Entry 4KJY (X-ray diffraction, 1.93 A resolution); this record covers chains A and B.

[Chain A]
Protein: Leukocyte surface antigen CD47
From: Homo sapiens
UniProt: Q08722 (CD47_HUMAN); residues 1-117 here correspond to UniProt positions 19-135 (UniProt number = residue number + 18)
Sequence (125 residues; each row starts with the number of its first residue):
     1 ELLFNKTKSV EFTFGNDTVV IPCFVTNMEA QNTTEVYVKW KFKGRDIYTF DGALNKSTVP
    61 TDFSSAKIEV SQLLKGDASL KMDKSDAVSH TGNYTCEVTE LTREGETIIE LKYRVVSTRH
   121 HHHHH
Not modelled in the structure: 115-125
Disulfides: Cys23-Cys96
Glycans and other covalent adducts: N-acetylglucosamine (NAG) linked to Asn32, Asn55, Asn93
Modified residues: Glu1 (pyroglutamic acid; PCA)
Construct notes: engineered mutation Gly15 (Cys33 in Q08722); expression tag (118-125)
UniProt features mapped onto this chain:
  - modified residue: Ser71 (Phosphoserine)
  - glycosylation (N-linked (GlcNAc...) asparagine): Asn5, Asn16, Asn32, Asn55, Asn93

[Chain B]
Protein: High-affinity SIRPa variant FD6
From: Homo sapiens
Sequence (133 residues; row label = number of the first residue in the row; numbers below 1 keep their minus sign (Gly-3 is residue -3)):
    -3 GPGSEEEVQI IQPDKSVSVA AGESAILHCT ITSLFPVGPI QWFRGAGPAR VLIYNQRQGP
    57 FPRVTTISET TRRENMDFSI SISNITPADA GTYYCIKFRK GSPDTEFKSG AGTELSVRAK
   117 PSAAAHHHHH HHH
Not modelled in the structure: -3 to 0, 115-129
Disulfides: Cys25-Cys91

[Chain A / chain B interface]
Contacting residue pairs (42; chain A residue first):
  Glu1(A) - Gln52(B)  hydrogen bond (backbone-side chain)
  Glu1(A) - Thr66(B)  hydrogen bond (backbone-backbone)
  Glu1(A) - Thr67(B)
  Asn27(A) - Thr67(B)
  Glu29(A) - Arg69(B)  hydrogen bond (backbone-side chain)
  Ala30(A) - Arg69(B)
  Gln31(A) - Arg69(B)
  Thr34(A) - Val33(B)
  Glu35(A) - Val33(B)
  Glu35(A) - Arg69(B)  salt bridge
  Tyr37(A) - Lys96(B)
  Tyr37(A) - Gly97(B)
  Lys39(A) - Gly97(B)  hydrogen bond (side chain-backbone)
  Lys39(A) - Asp100(B)  salt bridge
  Lys41(A) - Arg53(B)
  Asp46(A) - Ser98(B)  hydrogen bond
  Thr49(A) - Ser98(B)
  Glu97(A) - Arg53(B)  salt bridge
  Glu97(A) - Lys96(B)  salt bridge
  Thr99(A) - Lys96(B)
  Glu100(A) - Arg69(B)  salt bridge
  Leu101(A) - Leu30(B)
  Leu101(A) - Phe31(B)  hydrophobic
  Leu101(A) - Val33(B)
  Leu101(A) - Gly34(B)  hydrogen bond (backbone-backbone)
  Leu101(A) - Arg69(B)
  Thr102(A) - Leu30(B)  hydrogen bond (side chain-backbone)
  Thr102(A) - Gly34(B)
  Thr102(A) - Pro35(B)
  Thr102(A) - Ile36(B)
  Thr102(A) - Phe74(B)
  Thr102(A) - Lys93(B)  hydrogen bond
  Arg103(A) - Gln52(B)
  Arg103(A) - Thr67(B)  hydrogen bond (side chain-backbone)
  Arg103(A) - Arg68(B)
  Arg103(A) - Arg69(B)
  Glu104(A) - Pro35(B)
  Glu104(A) - Asn51(B)
  Glu104(A) - Gln52(B)  hydrogen bond (backbone-side chain)
  Glu104(A) - Arg53(B)  salt bridge
  Gly105(A) - Arg53(B)
  Glu106(A) - Arg53(B)  salt bridge
Also at the interface, not in a pair above, chain A (22 interface residues in all): Val36
Also at the interface, not in a pair above, chain B (22 interface residues in all): Ile27, Pro32, Gln54
Interface features reported in the paper:
  - interface residues, chain B: Arg53(B)

[In short]
Chain A and chain B each contribute 22 residues to their interface; the contacts include 10 hydrogen bonds and
7 salt bridges. Polar pairs include Glu35(A)-Arg69(B), Lys39(A)-Asp100(B) and Glu97(A)-Arg53(B).
N-acetylglucosamine is covalently linked to Asn32(A), Asn55(A) and Asn93(A). The paper reports the interface
residue Arg53(B).
Chain A is Leukocyte surface antigen CD47 and chain B is High-affinity SIRPa variant FD6, both from Homo
sapiens; the structure, Complex of high-affinity SIRP alpha variant FD6 with CD47, was determined by X-ray
diffraction.
